Entry 8U61 (electron microscopy, 4.00 A resolution); this record covers chains D and A of the 5 polymer chains in the assembly.

== Chain D (and A) ==
Molecule: RPA-related protein RADX
From: Homo sapiens
Notes: chain A of this document is another copy of the same molecule, construct and numbering; everything in this record applies to it too
UniProtKB: Q6NSI4 (RADX_HUMAN); residue numbers follow UniProt; this construct covers 1-855
Amino-acid sequence (855 residues; numbered 1 to 855; the number before each row is that of its first residue):
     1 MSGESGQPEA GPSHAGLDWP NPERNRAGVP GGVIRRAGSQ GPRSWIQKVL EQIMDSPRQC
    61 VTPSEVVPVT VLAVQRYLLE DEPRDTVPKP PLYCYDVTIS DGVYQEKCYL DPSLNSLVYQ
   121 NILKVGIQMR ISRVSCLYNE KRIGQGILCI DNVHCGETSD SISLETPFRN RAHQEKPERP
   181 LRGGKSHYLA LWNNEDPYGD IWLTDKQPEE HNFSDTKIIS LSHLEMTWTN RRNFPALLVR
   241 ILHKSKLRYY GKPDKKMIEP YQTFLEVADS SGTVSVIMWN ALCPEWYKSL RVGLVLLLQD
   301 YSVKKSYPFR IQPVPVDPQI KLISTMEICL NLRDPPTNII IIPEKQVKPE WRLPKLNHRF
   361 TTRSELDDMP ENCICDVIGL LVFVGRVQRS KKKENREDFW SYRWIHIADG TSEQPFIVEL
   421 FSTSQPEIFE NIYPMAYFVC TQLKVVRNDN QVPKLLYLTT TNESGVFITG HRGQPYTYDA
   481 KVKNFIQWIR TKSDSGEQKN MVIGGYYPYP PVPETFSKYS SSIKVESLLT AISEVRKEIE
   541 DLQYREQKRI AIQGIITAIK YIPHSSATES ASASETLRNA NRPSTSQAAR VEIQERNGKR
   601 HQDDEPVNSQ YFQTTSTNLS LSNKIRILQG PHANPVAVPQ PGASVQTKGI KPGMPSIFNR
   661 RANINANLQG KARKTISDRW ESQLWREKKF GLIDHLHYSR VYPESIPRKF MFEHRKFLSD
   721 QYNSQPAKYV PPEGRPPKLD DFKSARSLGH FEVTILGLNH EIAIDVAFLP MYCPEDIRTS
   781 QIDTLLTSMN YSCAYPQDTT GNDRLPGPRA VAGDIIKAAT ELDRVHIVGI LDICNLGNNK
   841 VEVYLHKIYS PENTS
Not modelled in the structure: 1-42, 567-675, 852-855 (chain A: 1-42, 140-142, 567-675, 852-855)
What the authors report for this chain:
  - self-association interface (contacts with another copy of this molecule): Tyr307, Glu526, Leu529, Gln553, Asn759, Glu761
  - binding site for dT25 DNA: Arg248, Gln262, Trp279, Lys304, Tyr307, Phe309, Arg333, Arg396

== How chain D and chain A interact ==
Contacting residue pairs (6; chain D residue first):
  Lys348(D) - Phe690(A)
  Pro349(D) - Phe690(A)
  Glu350(D) - Glu687(A)
  Glu350(D) - Lys688(A)  salt bridge
  Glu350(D) - Phe690(A)
  Glu350(D) - Gly691(A)
Interface residues without a listed pair, chain D (4 interface residues in all): Trp351
Interface residues without a listed pair, chain A (5 interface residues in all): Arg686

== Summary ==
Chain D and chain A form an interface of 4 and 5 residues respectively; the contacts include 1 salt bridge.
The salt-bridged pair is Glu350(D)-Lys688(A). From the paper: a binding site for dT25 DNA at Arg248(D),
Gln262(D) and Trp279(D) among others; a self-association interface involving Tyr307(D), Glu526(D) and
Leu529(D) among others.
Chain D and chain A are both RPA-related protein RADX (Homo sapiens); the structure, Human RADX tetramer bound
to ssDNA, was determined by electron microscopy.
